PDB entry 3ISZ | X-ray diffraction, 2.00 A resolution | chains A and B

[Chain A (and B)]
Name: Succinyl-diaminopimelate desuccinylase
Organism: Haemophilus influenzae
Notes: EC 3.5.1.18; chain B of this document is another copy of the same molecule, construct and numbering; everything in this record applies to it too
UniProt: P44514 (DAPE_HAEIN); residues 1-377 here = UniProt positions 1-377
Sequence (377 residues; row label = number of the first residue in the row):
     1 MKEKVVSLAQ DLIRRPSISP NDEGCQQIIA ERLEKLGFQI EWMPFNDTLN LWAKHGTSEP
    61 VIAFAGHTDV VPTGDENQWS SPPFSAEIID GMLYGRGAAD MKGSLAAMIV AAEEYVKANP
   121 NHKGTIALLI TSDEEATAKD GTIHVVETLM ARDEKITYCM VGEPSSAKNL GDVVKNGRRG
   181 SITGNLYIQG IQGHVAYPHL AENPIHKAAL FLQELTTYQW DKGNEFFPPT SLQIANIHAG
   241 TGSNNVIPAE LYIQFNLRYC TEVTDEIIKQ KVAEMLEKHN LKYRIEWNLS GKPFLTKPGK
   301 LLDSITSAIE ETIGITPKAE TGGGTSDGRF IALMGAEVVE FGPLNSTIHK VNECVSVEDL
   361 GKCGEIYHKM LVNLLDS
Disordered / not traced: 192-198, 377 (chain B: 193-197, 241-245, 377)
Bound ions: Zn2+: His-67, Asp-100, Glu-163
Curated features (UniProtKB/Swiss-Prot):
  - active site: Asp-69, Glu-134 (Proton acceptor)
  - binding site (Zn(2+)): His-67, Asp-100, Glu-135, Glu-163, His-349
  - mutagenesis: His-67 (H67A: Reduction of affinity for L,L-SDAP and of catalytic efficiency), Glu-134 (E134A: Absence of desuccinylase activity; E134D: Reduction of the catalytic efficiency), His-349 (H349A: Absence of desuccinylase activity and of zinc ion)
From the paper describing this entry:
  - Zn2+ coordination: His-67, Asp-100, Glu-163
  - catalytic residues: Glu-134
  - contacts within the chain: His-67/Asp-69 (hydrogen bond)
  - catalytic residues: Thr-325, His-349 (proposed by the authors, not directly observed)
  - Zn2+ coordination through a water molecule: Glu-134

[How chain A and chain B interact]
Residue-residue contacts (47):
  His-199(A) / Lys-222(B)  hydrogen bond
  Leu-200(A) / Thr-216(B)
  Leu-200(A) / Thr-217(B)
  Ala-201(A) / Thr-217(B)  hydrogen bond (backbone-side chain)
  Ile-205(A) / Thr-216(B)
  Ile-205(A) / Ile-234(B)  hydrophobic
  His-206(A) / Gln-213(B)  hydrogen bond (side chain-backbone)
  His-206(A) / Thr-216(B)  hydrogen bond
  His-206(A) / Thr-217(B)
  Ala-209(A) / Ala-209(B)
  Ala-209(A) / Gln-213(B)
  Leu-210(A) / Gln-213(B)
  Gln-213(A) / His-206(B)  hydrogen bond (backbone-side chain)
  Gln-213(A) / Leu-210(B)
  Gln-213(A) / Gln-213(B)
  Thr-216(A) / Leu-200(B)
  Thr-216(A) / His-206(B)  hydrogen bond
  Thr-217(A) / Leu-200(B)
  Thr-217(A) / His-206(B)
  Tyr-218(A) / Leu-200(B)
  Ala-235(A) / Gly-240(B)
  Asn-236(A) / Ala-239(B)  hydrogen bond (side chain-backbone)
  Ile-237(A) / Ile-237(B)
  Ile-237(A) / His-238(B)
  Ile-237(A) / Ala-239(B)  hydrogen bond (backbone-backbone)
  His-238(A) / Ile-237(B)
  His-238(A) / His-238(B)
  Ala-239(A) / Asn-236(B)
  Ala-239(A) / Ile-237(B)  hydrogen bond (backbone-backbone)
  Ala-239(A) / His-238(B)  hydrogen bond (backbone-side chain)
  Gly-240(A) / Ala-235(B)
  Gly-240(A) / Asn-236(B)
  Gly-240(A) / His-238(B)  hydrogen bond (backbone-side chain)
  Thr-241(A) / Asn-236(B)
  Gly-242(A) / Asn-236(B)  hydrogen bond (backbone-side chain)
  Ser-243(A) / Asn-236(B)  hydrogen bond (backbone-side chain)
  Asn-244(A) / Thr-183(B)  hydrogen bond
  Asn-244(A) / Ala-235(B)
  Asn-244(A) / Gln-254(B)
  Asn-244(A) / Asn-256(B)  hydrogen bond
  Asn-245(A) / Ala-235(B)
  Asn-245(A) / Asn-256(B)  hydrogen bond (backbone-side chain)
  Val-246(A) / Ala-235(B)
  Ile-247(A) / Gln-233(B)
  Ile-247(A) / Ile-234(B)
  Pro-248(A) / Ile-234(B)
  Pro-248(A) / Ala-235(B)
Also at the interface, not in a pair above, chain A (29 interface residues in all): Asn-203, Leu-212, Pro-229, Ile-234
Also at the interface, not in a pair above, chain B (26 interface residues in all): Pro-198, Ala-201, Ile-205, Leu-212, Tyr-218, Gln-219, Leu-251

[Summary]
The interface between chain A and chain B involves 29 residues on one side and 26 on the other, with 16
hydrogen bonds. Polar pairs include His-199(A)/Lys-222(B), Ala-201(A)/Thr-217(B) and His-206(A)/Gln-213(B).
The paper reports catalytic residues Glu-134(A), Thr-325(A) and His-349(A); Zn2+ coordination by His-67(A),
Asp-100(A) and Glu-163(A).
Both chains are Succinyl-diaminopimelate desuccinylase (Haemophilus influenzae). Entry 3ISZ (Crystal structure
of mono-zinc form of succinyl-diaminopimelate desuccinylase from Haemophilus influenzae) was determined by
X-ray diffraction (same publication as 3IC1).
